8PC1 - chains B and A; structure by electron microscopy, 18.00 A resolution (very low resolution: no residue pairs are listed; an interface is given only as per-side residue counts).

Chain B:
Protein: Adhesin P1
Source organism: Mycoplasmoides genitalium G37
UniProt: P20796 (ADP1_MYCGE); residues 1-1444 here = UniProt positions 1-1444
Sequence (1444 residues; row label = number of the first residue in the row):
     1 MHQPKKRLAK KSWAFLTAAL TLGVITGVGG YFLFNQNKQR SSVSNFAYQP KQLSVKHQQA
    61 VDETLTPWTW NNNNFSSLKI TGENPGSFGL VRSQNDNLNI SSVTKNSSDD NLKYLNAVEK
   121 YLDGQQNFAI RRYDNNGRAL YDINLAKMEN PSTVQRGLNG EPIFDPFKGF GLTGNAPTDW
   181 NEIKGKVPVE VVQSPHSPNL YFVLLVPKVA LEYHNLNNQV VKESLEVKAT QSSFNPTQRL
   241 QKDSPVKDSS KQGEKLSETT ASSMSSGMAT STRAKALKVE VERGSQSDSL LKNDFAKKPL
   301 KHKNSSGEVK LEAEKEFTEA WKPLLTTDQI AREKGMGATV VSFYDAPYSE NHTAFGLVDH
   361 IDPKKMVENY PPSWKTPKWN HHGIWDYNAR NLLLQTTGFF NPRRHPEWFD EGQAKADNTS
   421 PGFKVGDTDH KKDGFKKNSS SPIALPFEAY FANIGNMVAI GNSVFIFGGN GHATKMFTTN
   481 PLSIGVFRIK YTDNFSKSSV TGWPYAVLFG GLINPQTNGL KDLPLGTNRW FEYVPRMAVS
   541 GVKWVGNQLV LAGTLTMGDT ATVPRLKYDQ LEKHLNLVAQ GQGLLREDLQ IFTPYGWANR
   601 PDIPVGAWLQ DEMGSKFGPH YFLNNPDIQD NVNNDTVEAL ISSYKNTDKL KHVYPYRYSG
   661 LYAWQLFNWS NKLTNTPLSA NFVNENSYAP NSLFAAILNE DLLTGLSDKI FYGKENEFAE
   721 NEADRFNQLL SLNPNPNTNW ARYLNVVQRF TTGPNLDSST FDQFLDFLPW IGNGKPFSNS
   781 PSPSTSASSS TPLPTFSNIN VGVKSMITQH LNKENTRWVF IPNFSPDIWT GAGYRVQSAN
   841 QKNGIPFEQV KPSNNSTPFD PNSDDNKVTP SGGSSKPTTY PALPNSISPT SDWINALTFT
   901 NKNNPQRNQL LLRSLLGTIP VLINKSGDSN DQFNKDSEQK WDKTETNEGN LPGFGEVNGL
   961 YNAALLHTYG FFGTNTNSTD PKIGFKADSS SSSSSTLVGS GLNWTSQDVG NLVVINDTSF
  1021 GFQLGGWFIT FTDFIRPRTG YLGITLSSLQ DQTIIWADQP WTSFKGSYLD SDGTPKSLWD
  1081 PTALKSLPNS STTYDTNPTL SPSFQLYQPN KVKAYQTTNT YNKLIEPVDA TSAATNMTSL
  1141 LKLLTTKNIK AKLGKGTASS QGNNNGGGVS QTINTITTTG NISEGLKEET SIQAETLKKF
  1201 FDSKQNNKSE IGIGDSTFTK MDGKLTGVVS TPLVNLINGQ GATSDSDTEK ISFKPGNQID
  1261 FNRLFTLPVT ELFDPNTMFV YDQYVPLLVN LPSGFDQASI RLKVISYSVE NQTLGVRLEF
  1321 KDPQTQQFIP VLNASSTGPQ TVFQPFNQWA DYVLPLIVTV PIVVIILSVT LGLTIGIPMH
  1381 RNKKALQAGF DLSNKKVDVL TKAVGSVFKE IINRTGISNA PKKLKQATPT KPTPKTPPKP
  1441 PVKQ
Disordered / not traced: 1-58, 783-788, 1350-1444

Chain A:
Protein: Mgp-operon protein 3
Source organism: Mycoplasmoides genitalium G37
UniProt: P22747 (MGP3_MYCGE); the construct has insertions or renumbered stretches relative to UniProt, so the offset changes along the chain: 1-412 = UniProt 1-412; 416-1052 = UniProt 417-1053
Sequence (1053 residues; numbered 1 to 1052 plus 4 insertion-coded residues; 3 numbers in that range are skipped by the numbering (no residue carries them; nothing is unmodelled there); the number before each row is that of its first residue; a row labelled like 412A-412D holds insertion residues (412A, then the next letters in order)):
     1 MKTMRKQIYK KAYWLLLPFL PLALANTFLV KEDSKNVTAY TPFATPITDS KSDLVSLAQL
    61 DSSYQIADQT IHNTNLFVLF KSRDVKVKYE SSGSNNISFD STSQGEKPSY VVEFTNSTNI
   121 GIKWTMVKKY QLDVPNVSSD MNQVLKNLIL EQPLTKYTLN SSLAKEKGKT QREVHLGSGQ
   181 ANQWTSQRNQ HDLNNNPSPN ASTGFKLTTG NAYRKLSESW PIYEPIDGTK QGKGKDSSGW
   241 SSTEENEAKN DAPSVSGGGS SSGTFNKYLN TKQALESIGI LFDDQTPRNV ITQLYYASTS
   301 KLAVTNNHIV VMGNSFLPSM WYWVVERSAQ ENASNKPTWF ANTNLDWGED KQKQFVENQL
   361 GYKETTSTNS HNFHSKSFTQ PAYLISGIDS VNDQIIFSGF KAGSVGYDSS SS
412A-412D SSSS
   416 SSSSTKDQAL AWSTTTSLDS KTGYKDLVTN DTGLNGPING SFSIQDTFSF VVPYSGNHTN
   476 NGTTGPIKTA YPVKKDQKST VKINSLINAT PLNSYGDEGI GVFDALGLNY NFKSNQERLP
   536 SRTDQIFVYG IVSPNELRSA KSSADSTGSD TKVNWSNTQS RYLPVPYNYS EGIIDADGFK
   596 RPENRGASVT TFSGLKSIAP DGFANSIANF SVGLKAGIDP NPVMSGKKAN YGAVVLTRGG
   656 VVRLNFNPGN DSLLSTTDNN IAPISFSFTP FTAAESAVDL TTFKEVTYNQ ESGLWSYIFD
   716 SSLKPSHDGK QTPVTDNMGF SVITVSRTGI ELNQDQATTT LDVAPSALAV QSGIQSTTQT
   776 LTGVLPLSEE FSAVIAKDSD QNKIDIYKNN NGLFEIDTQL SNSVATNNGG LAPSYTENRV
   836 DAWGKVEFAD NSVLQARNLV DKTVDEIINT PEILNSFFRF TPAFEDQKAT LVATKQSDTS
   896 LSVSPRIQFL DGNFYDLNST IAGVPLNIGF PSRVFAGFAA LPAWVIPVSV GSSVGILFIL
   956 LVLGLGIGIP MYRVRKLQDA SFVNVFKKVD TLTTAVGSVY KKIITQTGVV KKAPSALKAA
  1016 NPSVKKPAAF LKPPVQPPSK PEGEQKAVEV KSEETKS
Disordered / not traced: 1-26, 256-260, 412A-412D, 937-1052

Interface between chain B and chain A:
At this resolution (18 A) residue pairs are not listed: 77 residues of chain B and 65 of chain A lie at the interface.
From the paper, about this interface:
  - interface residues, chain B: Ile807(B)

In short:
Chain B and chain A form an interface of 77 and 65 residues respectively. The paper reports the interface
residue Ile807(B).
Chain B is Adhesin P1 and chain A is Mgp-operon protein 3, both from Mycoplasmoides genitalium G37; the
structure, Sub-tomogram average of the closed conformation of the Nap adhesion complex from the human pathogen
Mycoplasma ..., was determined by electron microscopy together with 8PBX, 8PBY, 8PBZ and 8PC0 from the same
study.
